Entry 8JX2 (electron microscopy, 2.20 A resolution); this record covers chains C and M of the 14 polymer chains in the assembly.

== Chain C ==
Protein: alpha hemolysin fused with spy-catcher
From: Staphylococcus aureus
UniProt: P09616 (HLA_STAAU); residues 1-293 here correspond to UniProt positions 27-319 (UniProt number = residue number + 26)
Chain sequence (421 residues; numbered 0 to 420; the number before each row is that of its first residue; numbering starts at 0):
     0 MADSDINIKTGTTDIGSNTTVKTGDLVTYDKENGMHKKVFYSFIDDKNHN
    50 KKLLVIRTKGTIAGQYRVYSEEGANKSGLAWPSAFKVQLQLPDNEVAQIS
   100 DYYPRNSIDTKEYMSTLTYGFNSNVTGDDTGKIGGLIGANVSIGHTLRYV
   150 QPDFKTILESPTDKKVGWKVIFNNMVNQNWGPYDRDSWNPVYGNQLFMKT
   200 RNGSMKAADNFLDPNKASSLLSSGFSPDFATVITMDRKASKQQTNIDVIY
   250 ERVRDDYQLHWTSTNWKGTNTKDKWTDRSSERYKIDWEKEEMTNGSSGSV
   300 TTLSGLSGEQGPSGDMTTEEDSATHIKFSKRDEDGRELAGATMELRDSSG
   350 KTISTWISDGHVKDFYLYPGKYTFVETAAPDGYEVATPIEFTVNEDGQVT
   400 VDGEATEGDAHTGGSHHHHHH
Unresolved in the structure: 0, 294-420
Differences from the reference sequence: initiating methionine (0); engineered mutation Ser122 (Gly148 in P09616), Arg147 (Lys173 in P09616); expression tag (294-420)

== Chain M ==
Protein: alpha hemolysin fused with spy-tag
From: Staphylococcus aureus
UniProt: P09616 (HLA_STAAU); residues 1-293 here correspond to UniProt positions 27-319 (UniProt number = residue number + 26)
Chain sequence (324 residues; each row starts with the number of its first residue; numbering starts at 0):
     0 MADSDINIKTGTTDIGSNTTVKTGDLVTYDKENGMHKKVFYSFIDDKNHN
    50 KKLLVIRTKGTIAGQYRVYSEEGANKSGLAWPSAFKVQLQLPDNEVAQIS
   100 DYYPRNSIDTKEYMSTLTYGFNSNVTGDDTGKIGGLIGANVSIGHTLRYV
   150 QPDFKTILESPTDKKVGWKVIFNNMVNQNWGPYDRDSWNPVYGNQLFMKT
   200 RNGSMKAADNFLDPNKASSLLSSGFSPDFATVITMDRKASKQQTNIDVIY
   250 ERVRDDYQLHWTSTNWKGTNTKDKWTDRSSERYKIDWEKEEMTNGSSGSR
   300 GVPHIVMVDAYKRYKGGSHHHHHH
Unresolved in the structure: 0, 294-323
Differences from the reference sequence: initiating methionine (0); engineered mutation Ser122 (Gly148 in P09616), Arg147 (Lys173 in P09616); expression tag (294-323)

== How chain C and chain M interact ==
Contacting residue pairs (5):
  Asn17(C) - Asn17(M)
  Thr19(C) - Lys46(M)
  Lys46(C) - Thr19(M)
  Lys237(C) - Glu287(M)  salt bridge
  Glu287(C) - Lys237(M)  salt bridge

== Overview ==
Chain C and chain M each contribute 5 residues to their interface, with 2 salt bridges. Among the polar pairs
are Lys237(C)-Glu287(M) and Glu287(C)-Lys237(M).
Here chain C is alpha hemolysin fused with spy-catcher and chain M is alpha hemolysin fused with spy-tag, both
from Staphylococcus aureus. Entry 8JX2 (alpha-Hemolysin(G122S/K147R)-SpyTag/SpyCatcher head to head 14-mer)
was determined by electron microscopy.
